PDB entry 7AK7 | X-ray diffraction, 2.14 A resolution | chains A and D of the 6 polymer chains in the assembly

[Chain A]
Name: Acetyltransferase
Organism: Salmonella typhimurium
UniProtKB: A0A0D6HSU7 (A0A0D6HSU7_SALTM); residue numbers follow UniProt; this construct covers 1-163
Chain sequence (166 residues; row label = number of the first residue in the row; numbers below 1 keep their minus sign (Met-2 is residue -2)):
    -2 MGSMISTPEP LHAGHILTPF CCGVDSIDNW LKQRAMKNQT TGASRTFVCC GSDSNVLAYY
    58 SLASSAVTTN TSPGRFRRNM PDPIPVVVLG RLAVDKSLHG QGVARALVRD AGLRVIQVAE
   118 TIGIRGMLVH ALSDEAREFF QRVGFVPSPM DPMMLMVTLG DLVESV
Disordered / not traced: -2 to 0, 69-77
Sequence notes: initiating methionine (-2); expression tag (-1 to 0); engineered mutation Lys29 (Glu in A0A0D6HSU7), Phe137 (Tyr in A0A0D6HSU7)
Small-molecule neighbours: acetyl coenzyme A (ACO): Cys19, Val21, Ile24, Gly87, Arg88, Leu89, Ala90, Val91, Leu95, His96, Gly97, Gln98, Gly99, Val100, Ala101, Arg102, Val126, His127, Ala128, Leu129, Glu132, Ala133, Glu135, Phe136, Phe137, Arg139, Val140

[Chain D]
Name: CopG family transcriptional regulator
Organism: Salmonella typhimurium
UniProtKB: A0A0D6HUM3 (A0A0D6HUM3_SALTM); residue numbers follow UniProt; this construct covers 1-97
Chain sequence (99 residues; each row starts with the number of its first residue; numbers below 1 keep their minus sign (Gly-1 is residue -1)):
    -1 GSMPAANSMA MKRETLNLRI KPAERDLIDR AAKARGKNRT DFVLEAARAA AEEALIEQRI
    59 IMADPEAYQE FLVRLDQTPS PNAALRKTMQ TPAPWEQEK
Disordered / not traced: -1 to 8, 95-97
Sequence notes: expression tag (-1 to 0)

[Chain A / chain D interface]
Pairs across the interface (5; chain A residue first):
  Thr65(A) with Arg28(D), hydrogen bond
  Thr66(A) with Arg28(D)
  Thr68(A) with Ala21(D); Asp24(D)
  Pro78(A) with Arg28(D), hydrogen bond (backbone-side chain)
Interface residues without a listed pair, chain A (5 interface residues in all): Pro80
Interface residues without a listed pair, chain D (4 interface residues in all): Pro20

[Summary]
The interface between chain A and chain D involves 5 residues on one side and 4 on the other; the contacts
include 2 hydrogen bonds. Among the polar pairs are Thr65(A)-Arg28(D) and Pro78(A)-Arg28(D). Ligands of chain
A: acetyl coenzyme A.
Here chain A is Acetyltransferase and chain D is CopG family transcriptional regulator, both from Salmonella
typhimurium. Entry 7AK7 (Structure of Salmonella TacT2 toxin bound to TacA2 antitoxin) was determined by X-ray
diffraction, deposited together with 7AK8 and 7AK9.
